Entry 6IRO (electron microscopy, 3.40 A resolution); this record covers chains A and J of the 11 polymer chains in the assembly.

== Chain A ==
Molecule: Histone H3
From: Xenopus laevis
UniProt: A0A310TTQ1 (A0A310TTQ1_XENLA); residues 1-135 here correspond to UniProt positions 2-136 (UniProt number = residue number + 1)
Chain sequence (135 residues; each row starts with the number of its first residue):
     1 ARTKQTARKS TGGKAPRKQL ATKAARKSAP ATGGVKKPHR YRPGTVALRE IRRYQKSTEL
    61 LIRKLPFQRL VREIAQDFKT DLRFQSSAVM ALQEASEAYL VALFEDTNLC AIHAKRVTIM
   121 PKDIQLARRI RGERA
Disordered / not traced: 1-36, 135

== Chain J ==
Molecule: 167-nt DNA strand
From: Escherichia coli K-12
Sequence (167 nucleotides; each row starts with the number of its first residue; numbers below 1 keep their minus sign (DC-19 is residue -19)):
   -19 CTAGTACTTC TCGACAAGCT TCAGGATGTA TATATCTGAC ACGTGCCTGG AGACTAGGGA
    41 GTAATCCCCT TGGCGGTTAA AACGCGGGGG ACAGCGCGTA CGTGCGTTTA AGCGGTGCTA
   101 GAGCTGTCTA CGACCAATTG AGCGGCCTCG GCACCGGGAT TCTCGAG
Disordered / not traced: -19 to 0, 147

== Chain A / chain J interface ==
Residue-residue contacts - 18 pairs, chain A then chain J:
  Arg40(A) with DC144(J), sugar contact
  Tyr41(A) with DT143(J), phosphate contact; DC144(J), phosphate contact
  Arg42(A) with DG69(J), salt bridge to the phosphate; DC144(J), hydrogen bond to the phosphate
  Pro43(A) with DG69(J), phosphate contact
  Thr45(A) with DC144(J), hydrogen bond to the phosphate
  Arg63(A) with DA61(J), phosphate contact
  Arg72(A) with DT50(J), salt bridge to the phosphate
  Arg83(A) with DC49(J), hydrogen bond to the sugar; DT50(J), phosphate contact
  Phe84(A) with DC49(J), sugar contact; DT50(J), hydrogen bond to the phosphate
  Gln85(A) with DC49(J), phosphate contact
  Ser86(A) with DC49(J), phosphate contact
  Arg116(A) with DA71(J), phosphate contact
  Val117(A) with DA71(J), hydrogen bond to the phosphate
  Thr118(A) with DA71(J), hydrogen bond to the phosphate
Other interface residues (no listed pair), chain A (17 interface residues in all): His39, Leu82, Met120
Other interface residues (no listed pair), chain J (12 interface residues in all): DA60, DG66, DG70, DC72, DG145

== In short ==
17 residues of chain A and 12 residues of chain J are in contact, with 6 hydrogen bonds and 2 salt bridges.
Polar contacts include Arg83(A)-DC49(J), Arg42(A)-DC144(J) and Thr45(A)-DC144(J).
Here chain A is Histone H3 (Xenopus laevis) and chain J is a 167-nt DNA strand (Escherichia coli K-12). Entry
6IRO (the crosslinked complex of ISWI-nucleosome in the ADP-bound state) was determined by electron microscopy
(same publication as 6JYL and 6K1P).
